8ZXR - chains A and B; structure by X-ray diffraction, 1.60 A resolution.

Chain A:
Name: Ssr1698 protein
Source organism: Synechocystis sp. (strain PCC 6803 / Kazusa)
UniProt: P73129 (P73129_SYNY3); residue numbers follow UniProt; this construct covers 1-96
Chain sequence (105 residues; numbered 0 to 104; the number before each row is that of its first residue; numbering starts at 0):
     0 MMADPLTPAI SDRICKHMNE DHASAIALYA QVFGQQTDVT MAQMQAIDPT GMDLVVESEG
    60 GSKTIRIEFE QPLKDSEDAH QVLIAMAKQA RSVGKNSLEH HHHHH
Not modelled in the structure: 0, 96-104
Differences from the reference sequence: initiating methionine (0); expression tag (97-104)
Metal / ion sites: heme c Fe: His21 (shared with His18(B) of chain B)
Small-molecule neighbours: heme c (HEC): Arg12, Ile13, His16, Met17, Asp20, His21, Ala24, Tyr28, His79, Leu82, Ile83, Ala86

Chain B:
Name: Cytochrome c
Source organism: Equus caballus
UniProt: P00004 (CYC_HORSE); residues 11-21 here correspond to UniProt positions 12-22 (UniProt number = residue number + 1)
Chain sequence (11 residues; row label = number of the first residue in the row):
    11 VQKCAQCHTV Q
Differences from the reference sequence: conflict Gln21 (Glu22 in P00004)
Metal / ion sites: heme c Fe: His18 (shared with His21(A) of chain A)
Small-molecule neighbours: heme c (HEC): Gln12, Lys13, Cys14, Gln16, Cys17, His18
UniProt features mapped onto this chain:
  - binding site (heme c): Cys14, Cys17, His18

Interface between chain A and chain B:
Residue-residue contacts - 4 pairs, chain A then chain B:
  Ala86(A) - Cys14(B)  hydrophobic
  Arg90(A) - Val11(B)  hydrogen bond (side chain-backbone)
  Arg90(A) - Lys13(B)
  Lys94(A) - Val11(B)
Other interface residues (no listed pair), chain A (6 interface residues in all): His21, His79, Ile83
Other interface residues (no listed pair), chain B (5 interface residues in all): Gln12, His18

Overview:
The interface between chain A and chain B involves 6 residues on one side and 5 on the other; the contacts
include 1 hydrogen bond. The hydrogen-bonded pair is Arg90(A)-Val11(B). Heme c is bound between chain A and
chain B.
Chain A is Ssr1698 protein (Synechocystis sp. (strain PCC 6803 / Kazusa)) and chain B is Cytochrome c (Equus
caballus); the structure, Crystal structure of Ssr1698 in complex with heme c, was determined by X-ray
diffraction together with 8ZXQ from the same study.
